PDB entry 9JEG | electron microscopy, 3.39 A resolution | chains C and D of the 4 polymer chains in the assembly

[Chain C (and D)]
Molecule: Transient receptor potential cation channel subfamily V member 3
Organism: Homo sapiens
Notes: chain D of this document is another copy of the same molecule, construct and numbering; everything in this record applies to it too
UniProt: Q8NET8 (TRPV3_HUMAN); residues 1-790 here = UniProt positions 1-790
Chain sequence (799 residues; each row starts with the number of its first residue):
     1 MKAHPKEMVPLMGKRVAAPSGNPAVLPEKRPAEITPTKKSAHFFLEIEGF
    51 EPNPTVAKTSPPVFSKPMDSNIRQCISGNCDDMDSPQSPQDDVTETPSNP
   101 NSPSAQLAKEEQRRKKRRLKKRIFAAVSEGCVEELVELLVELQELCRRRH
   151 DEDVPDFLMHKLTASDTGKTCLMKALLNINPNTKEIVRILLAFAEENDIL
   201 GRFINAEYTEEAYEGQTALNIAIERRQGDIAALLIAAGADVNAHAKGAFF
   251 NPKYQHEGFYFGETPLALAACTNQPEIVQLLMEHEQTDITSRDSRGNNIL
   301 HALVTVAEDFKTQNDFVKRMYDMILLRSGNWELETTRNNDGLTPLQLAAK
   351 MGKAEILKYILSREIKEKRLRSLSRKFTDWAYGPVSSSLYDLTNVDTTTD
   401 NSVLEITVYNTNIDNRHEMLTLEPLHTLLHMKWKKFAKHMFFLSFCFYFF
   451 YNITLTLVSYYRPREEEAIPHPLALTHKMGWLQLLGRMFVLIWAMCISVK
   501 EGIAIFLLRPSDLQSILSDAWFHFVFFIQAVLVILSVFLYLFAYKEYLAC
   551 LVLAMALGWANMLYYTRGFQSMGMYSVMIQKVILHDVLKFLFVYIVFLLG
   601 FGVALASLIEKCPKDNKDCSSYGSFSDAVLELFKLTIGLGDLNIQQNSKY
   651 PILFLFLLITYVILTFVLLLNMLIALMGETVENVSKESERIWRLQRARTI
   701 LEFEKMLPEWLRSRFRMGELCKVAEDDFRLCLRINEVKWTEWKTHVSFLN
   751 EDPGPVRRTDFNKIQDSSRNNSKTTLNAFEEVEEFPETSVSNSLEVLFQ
Unresolved in the structure: 1-61, 73-118, 150-156, 465-481, 749-799
Sequence notes: variant V25 (Ile in Q8NET8); expression tag (791-799)
Swiss-Prot annotation at these positions:
  - binding site (Na(+)): G638
  - natural variant: G573 (G573C: In OLMS1; G573S: In OLMS1), Q580 (Q580P: In FNEPPK2), W692 (W692G: In OLMS1)
  - mutagenesis: L557 (L557A: Impairs channel activation by tetrahydrocannabivarin), A560 (A560L/M: Impairs channel activation by tetrahydrocannabivarin), N561 (N561A: Impairs channel activation by tetrahydrocannabivarin), L563 (L563A: Impairs channel activation by tetrahydrocannabivarin)
Disulfide bonds: C612-C619, C721-C731
Small-molecule neighbours:
  - (Z)-5-methyl-2-propan-2-yl-hex-2-enal (A1EBM), molecule 1: W521, L553, A556, L557, A560
  - (Z)-5-methyl-2-propan-2-yl-hex-2-enal (A1EBM), molecule 2: W521, F522, A560, I579, Q580, I583
  - (Z)-5-methyl-2-propan-2-yl-hex-2-enal (A1EBM), molecule 3: F601, F656, L657, T660, L664
What the authors report for this chain:
  - binding site for (Z)-5-methyl-2-propan-2-yl-hex-2-enal: L557, A560, F601, T660, L664

[Chain C / chain D interface]
Residue-residue contacts (97; chain C residue first):
  P62(C) - N735(D)  hydrogen bond (backbone-side chain)
  V63(C) - N735(D)
  F64(C) - N735(D)
  P67(C) - W380(D)
  M68(C) - W380(D)
  M68(C) - Y382(D)  hydrophobic
  D69(C) - D379(D)
  D69(C) - W380(D)
  S70(C) - D379(D)
  N71(C) - D379(D)
  Y213(C) - W380(D)
  Q216(C) - Y382(D)  hydrogen bond
  N220(C) - Y382(D)  hydrogen bond
  E224(C) - Y382(D)
  E224(C) - G383(D)  hydrogen bond (side chain-backbone)
  R225(C) - A381(D)  hydrogen bond (side chain-backbone)
  R226(C) - V746(D)
  F249(C) - V385(D)  hydrophobic
  F250(C) - Y382(D)  hydrophobic
  Q255(C) - W739(D)
  H256(C) - V737(D)
  G258(C) - V737(D)
  F259(C) - Y382(D)  hydrophobic
  F259(C) - P384(D)
  F259(C) - W739(D)  hydrophobic
  F259(C) - W742(D)  hydrophobic
  L268(C) - Y382(D)
  C271(C) - W742(D)
  T272(C) - W742(D)
  N273(C) - V746(D)  hydrogen bond (side chain-backbone)
  N273(C) - S747(D)
  V306(C) - K743(D)
  E308(C) - K743(D)  salt bridge
  N314(C) - S747(D)  hydrogen bond (backbone-side chain)
  N314(C) - F748(D)
  D315(C) - K743(D)  salt bridge
  F316(C) - V746(D)  hydrophobic
  K589(C) - S571(D)
  K589(C) - M572(D)
  K589(C) - Y575(D)
  F590(C) - Y575(D)
  F592(C) - M572(D)  hydrophobic
  V593(C) - Y575(D)  hydrophobic
  V596(C) - W559(D)
  F597(C) - L563(D)  hydrophobic
  L599(C) - W559(D)  hydrophobic
  G600(C) - W559(D)
  V603(C) - T456(D)
  V603(C) - M555(D)  hydrophobic
  A604(C) - V552(D)
  S607(C) - R462(D)  hydrogen bond (backbone-side chain)
  S607(C) - R464(D)  hydrogen bond (backbone-side chain)
  S607(C) - L548(D)
  S607(C) - V552(D)
  L608(C) - V552(D)  hydrophobic
  I609(C) - R464(D)
  K611(C) - R464(D)
  S624(C) - Y460(D)
  F625(C) - Y460(D)  hydrogen bond (backbone-side chain)
  L635(C) - L639(D)  hydrophobic
  G638(C) - G638(D)
  G640(C) - L639(D)
  L642(C) - K634(D)
  L642(C) - I637(D)  hydrophobic
  L642(C) - L639(D)
  I644(C) - L630(D)  hydrophobic
  K649(C) - K545(D)  hydrogen bond (side chain-backbone)
  K649(C) - L548(D)
  Y650(C) - K545(D)  hydrogen bond (side chain-backbone)
  Y650(C) - E546(D)
  Y650(C) - A549(D)  hydrophobic
  L653(C) - A549(D)
  L653(C) - V552(D)  hydrophobic
  L653(C) - L553(D)  hydrophobic
  F656(C) - L553(D)  hydrophobic
  L657(C) - L553(D)  hydrophobic
  L657(C) - A556(D)  hydrophobic
  I659(C) - F633(D)  hydrophobic
  V662(C) - F633(D)  hydrophobic
  F666(C) - I637(D)
  F666(C) - L670(D)  hydrophobic
  V667(C) - F590(D)  hydrophobic
  V667(C) - L673(D)  hydrophobic
  L668(C) - V582(D)  hydrophobic
  L668(C) - I583(D)  hydrophobic
  L669(C) - Y575(D)
  N671(C) - L673(D)
  N671(C) - I674(D)
  N671(C) - M677(D)
  M672(C) - I579(D)  hydrophobic
  M672(C) - M677(D)
  I674(C) - I674(D)  hydrophobic
  A675(C) - V681(D)
  L676(C) - Y575(D)  hydrophobic
  E679(C) - V681(D)
  E679(C) - E682(D)  hydrogen bond (side chain-backbone)
  E679(C) - S685(D)  hydrogen bond
Also at the interface, not in a pair above, chain C (72 interface residues in all): I221, F261, V317, F601, D641
Also at the interface, not in a pair above, chain D (56 interface residues in all): S459, A560, M578, V587, T636, G640, G678

[In short]
Chain C and chain D form an interface of 72 and 56 residues respectively, with 14 hydrogen bonds and 2 salt
bridges. Among the polar pairs are E308(C)-K743(D), D315(C)-K743(D) and P62(C)-N735(D). Ligands of chain C: 3
copies of (Z)-5-methyl-2-propan-2-yl-hex-2-enal. From the paper: a binding site for
(Z)-5-methyl-2-propan-2-yl-hex-2-enal at L557(C), A560(C) and F601(C) among others.
Chain C and chain D are both Transient receptor potential cation channel subfamily V member 3 (Homo sapiens);
the structure, Cryo-EM structure of human TRPV3 in complex with isodihydrolavandulal, was determined by
electron microscopy (same publication as 9JDM, 9JE5, 9JEE and 9JEF).
